Entry 3ZPL (X-ray diffraction, 2.80 A resolution); this record covers chains A and D of the 4 polymer chains in the assembly.

== Chain A ==
Molecule: Putative marr-family transcriptional repressor
Organism: Streptomyces coelicolor
Reference sequence: Q9KYU1 (Q9KYU1_STRCO); residue numbers follow UniProt; this construct covers 1-163
Sequence (177 residues; numbered -13 to 163; the number before each row is that of its first residue; numbers below 1 keep their minus sign (Met-13 is residue -13)):
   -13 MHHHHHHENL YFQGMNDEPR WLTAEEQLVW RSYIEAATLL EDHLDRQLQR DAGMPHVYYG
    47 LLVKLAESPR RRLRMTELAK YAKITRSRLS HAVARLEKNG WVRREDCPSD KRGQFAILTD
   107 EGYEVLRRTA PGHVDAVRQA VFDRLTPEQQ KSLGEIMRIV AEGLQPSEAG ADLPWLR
Unresolved in the structure: -13 to 4
Construct notes: expression tag (-13 to 0)
From the paper describing this entry:
  - binding site for the 22-nt DNA strand: Arg32, Arg60, Met61, Thr62, Arg72, Ser73, Ser76, His77, Arg90, Arg98, Gly99, Gln100
  - binding site for the 22-nt DNA strand (chain D): Tyr44, Arg72, Ser73, Arg74, Arg81, Asp96, Lys97, Arg98
  - contacts within the chain: Asp96-Arg98 (hydrogen bond)

== Chain D ==
Molecule: 22-nt DNA strand
Sequence (22 nucleotides; each row starts with the number of its first residue):
     1 AAAGATTGAG ATCTCAATCT TT

== Chain A / chain D interface ==
Residue-residue contacts (15):
  Pro41(A) - DT12(D)  phosphate contact
  Tyr44(A) - DT12(D)  sugar contact
  Tyr44(A) - DC13(D)  hydrogen bond to the phosphate
  Ser73(A) - DC15(D)  hydrogen bond to the base
  Ser73(A) - DA16(D)  hydrogen bond to the base
  Arg74(A) - DC13(D)  salt bridge to the phosphate
  Arg74(A) - DT14(D)  phosphate contact
  His77(A) - DT14(D)  hydrogen bond to the base
  Arg81(A) - DT12(D)  salt bridge to the phosphate
  Ser95(A) - DT22(D)  phosphate contact
  Asp96(A) - DT22(D)  sugar contact
  Lys97(A) - DT21(D)  sugar contact
  Lys97(A) - DT22(D)  hydrogen bond to the phosphate
  Arg98(A) - DT21(D)  hydrogen bond to the base
  Arg98(A) - DT22(D)  sugar contact
Other interface residues (no listed pair), chain A (12 interface residues in all): Val43, Thr71
Other interface residues (no listed pair), chain D (8 interface residues in all): DT20

== In short ==
12 residues of chain A face 8 of chain D across their interface; the contacts include 6 hydrogen bonds and 2
salt bridges. Polar contacts include Ser73(A)-DC15(D), Ser73(A)-DA16(D) and His77(A)-DT14(D). From the paper:
a binding site for the 22-nt DNA strand at Arg32(A), Arg60(A) and Met61(A) among others; a binding site for
the 22-nt DNA strand (chain D) at Tyr44(A), Arg72(A) and Ser73(A) among others.
Here chain A is Putative marr-family transcriptional repressor (Streptomyces coelicolor) and chain D is a
22-nt DNA strand. Entry 3ZPL (Crystal structure of Sco3205, a MarR family transcriptional regulator from
Streptomyces coelicolor, in complex with DNA) was determined by X-ray diffraction.
